Entry 6RO0 (X-ray diffraction, 2.13 A resolution); this record covers chains A and B of the 12 polymer chains in the assembly.

== Chain A ==
Protein: Pertussis toxin subunit 1
Source organism: Bordetella pertussis
UniProtKB: T1SR96 (T1SR96_BORPT); residues -33 to 235 here correspond to UniProt positions 1-269 (UniProt number = residue number + 34)
Chain sequence (269 residues; each row starts with the number of its first residue; numbers below 1 keep their minus sign (Met-33 is residue -33)):
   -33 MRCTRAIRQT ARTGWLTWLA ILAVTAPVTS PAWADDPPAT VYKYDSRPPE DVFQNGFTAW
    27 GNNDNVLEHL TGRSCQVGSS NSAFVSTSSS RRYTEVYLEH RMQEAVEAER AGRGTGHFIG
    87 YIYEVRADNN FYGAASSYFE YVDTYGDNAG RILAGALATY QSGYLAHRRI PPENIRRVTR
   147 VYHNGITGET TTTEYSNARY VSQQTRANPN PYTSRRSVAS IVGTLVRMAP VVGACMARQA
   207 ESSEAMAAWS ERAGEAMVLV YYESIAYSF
Unresolved in the structure: -33 to 1, 211-220
Sequence notes: engineered mutation Lys9 (Arg43 in T1SR96), Gly129 (Glu163 in T1SR96)
Disulfides: Cys41-Cys201
From the paper describing this entry:
  - contacts within the chain: Lys9-Tyr10 (water-mediated contact), Lys9-Gln205 (water-mediated contact), Lys9-Met202 (water-mediated contact), Lys9-Ser52 (hydrogen bond)
  - mutagenesis - R9K/E129G: decreased catalytic activity (citing earlier work)
  - mutagenesis - R9K/E129G: increased stability (proposed by the authors, not directly observed)

== Chain B ==
Protein: Islet-activating protein S2
Source organism: Bordetella pertussis
UniProtKB: A0A0E8DFW5 (A0A0E8DFW5_BORPT); residues -26 to 199 here correspond to UniProt positions 1-226 (UniProt number = residue number + 27)
Chain sequence (226 residues; numbered -26 to 199; the number before each row is that of its first residue; numbers below 1 keep their minus sign (Met-26 is residue -26)):
   -26 MPIDRKTLCH LLSVLPLALL GSHVARASTP GIVIPPQEQI TQHGSPYGRC ANKTRALTVA
    34 ELRGSGDLQE YLRHVTRGWS IFALYDGTYL GGEYGGVIKD GTPGGAFDLK TTFCIMTTRN
    94 TGQPATDHYY SNVTATRLLS STNSRLCAVF VRSGQPVIGA CTSPYDGKYW SMYSRLRKML
   154 YLIYVAGISV RVHVSKEEQY YDYEDATFET YALTGISICN PGSSLC
Unresolved in the structure: -26 to 2
Disulfides: Cys23-Cys87, Cys120-Cys134, Cys192-Cys199

== How chain A and chain B interact ==
Pairs across the interface (9; chain A residue first):
  Val188(A) with Val158(B); Ala159(B)
  Tyr227(A) with Ala159(B)
  Glu229(A) with Tyr154(B)
  Ser230(A) with Val158(B)
  Tyr233(A) with Tyr154(B)
  Phe235(A) with Lys151(B), hydrogen bond (backbone-side chain); Tyr154(B), hydrophobic; Leu155(B), hydrophobic
Other interface residues (no listed pair), chain B (6 interface residues in all): Gly160

== Summary ==
Chain A and chain B each contribute 6 residues to their interface; the contacts include 1 hydrogen bond. Its
one hydrogen-bonded contact is Phe235(A)-Lys151(B). The paper reports that R9K/E129G of chain A reduce
catalytic activity; contacts within the chain involving Lys9(A), Tyr10(A) and Gln205(A) among others.
Chain A is Pertussis toxin subunit 1 and chain B is Islet-activating protein S2, both from Bordetella
pertussis; the structure, Crystal structure of genetically detoxified pertussis toxin gdpt, was determined by
X-ray diffraction.
